9K3M - chains F and UC of the 180 polymer chains in the assembly; structure by electron microscopy, 2.68 A resolution.

# Chain F
Protein: Capsid protein F
UniProt: Q2LLZ1 (Q2LLZ1_BPPHX); numbering as in UniProt (aligned over 1-427)
Amino-acid sequence (427 residues; each row starts with the number of its first residue):
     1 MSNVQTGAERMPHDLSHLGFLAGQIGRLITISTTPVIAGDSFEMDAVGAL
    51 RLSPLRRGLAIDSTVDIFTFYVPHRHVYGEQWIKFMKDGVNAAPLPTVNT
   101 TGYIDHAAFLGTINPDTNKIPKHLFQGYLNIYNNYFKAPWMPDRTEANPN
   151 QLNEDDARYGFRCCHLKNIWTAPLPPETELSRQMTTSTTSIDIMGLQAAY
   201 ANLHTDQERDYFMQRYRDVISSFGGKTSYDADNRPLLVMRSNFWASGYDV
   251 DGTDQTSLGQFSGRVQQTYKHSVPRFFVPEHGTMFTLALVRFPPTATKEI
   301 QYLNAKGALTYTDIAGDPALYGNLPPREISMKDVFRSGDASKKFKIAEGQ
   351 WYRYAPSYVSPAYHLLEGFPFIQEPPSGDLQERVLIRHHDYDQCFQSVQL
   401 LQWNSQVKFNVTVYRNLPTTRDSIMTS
Disordered / not traced: 1

# Chain UC
Protein: Major spike protein G
UniProt: A0A5J6T840 (A0A5J6T840_9VIRU); residue numbers follow UniProt; this construct covers 1-175
Amino-acid sequence (175 residues; numbered 1 to 175; the number before each row is that of its first residue):
     1 MFQTFISRHNSNFFSDKLVATSVTPASLAPVLQTPKAASSTLYFNQLTVN
    51 AGNGGFLHCIQMDTSVNAANQVVSVGADIAFDADPKFFACLVRFESASVP
   101 TTLPTDYDVYPLDGRHDGGYYTVKDCVTIDVLPREPGNNVYVGFMVWSNF
   151 TATKCRGLVSLNQVIKEIICLQPLK

# How chain F and chain UC interact
Contacting residue pairs - 11 pairs, chain F then chain UC:
  Arg-56(F) with Leu-174(UC)
  Arg-57(F) with Pro-173(UC), hydrogen bond (side chain-backbone); Leu-174(UC)
  Gln-255(F) with Ile-6(UC)
  Thr-256(F) with Ile-6(UC); Gln-172(UC); Lys-175(UC), hydrogen bond (backbone-side chain)
  Leu-258(F) with Lys-175(UC), hydrogen bond (backbone-side chain)
  Gly-259(F) with Lys-175(UC)
  Gln-260(F) with Leu-174(UC)
  Glu-367(F) with Pro-173(UC)
Other interface residues (no listed pair), chain F (9 interface residues in all): Leu-366
Other interface residues (no listed pair), chain UC (7 interface residues in all): Thr-4, Phe-5

# In short
The interface between chain F and chain UC involves 9 residues on one side and 7 on the other, with 3 hydrogen
bonds. Among the polar pairs are Arg-57(F)/Pro-173(UC), Thr-256(F)/Lys-175(UC) and Leu-258(F)/Lys-175(UC).
Here chain F is Capsid protein F and chain UC is Major spike protein G. Entry 9K3M (The structure of
Microviridae PJNS001) was determined by electron microscopy (same publication as 9K3N).
